PDB entry 6VK5 | X-ray diffraction, 1.86 A resolution | chains E and F of the 8 polymer chains in the assembly

== Chain E ==
Name: Methane monooxygenase component A alpha chain
From: Methylosinus trichosporium OB3b
Reference sequence: A0A2D2D5X0 (A0A2D2D5X0_METTR); numbering as in UniProt (aligned over 1-526)
Chain sequence (526 residues; each row starts with the number of its first residue):
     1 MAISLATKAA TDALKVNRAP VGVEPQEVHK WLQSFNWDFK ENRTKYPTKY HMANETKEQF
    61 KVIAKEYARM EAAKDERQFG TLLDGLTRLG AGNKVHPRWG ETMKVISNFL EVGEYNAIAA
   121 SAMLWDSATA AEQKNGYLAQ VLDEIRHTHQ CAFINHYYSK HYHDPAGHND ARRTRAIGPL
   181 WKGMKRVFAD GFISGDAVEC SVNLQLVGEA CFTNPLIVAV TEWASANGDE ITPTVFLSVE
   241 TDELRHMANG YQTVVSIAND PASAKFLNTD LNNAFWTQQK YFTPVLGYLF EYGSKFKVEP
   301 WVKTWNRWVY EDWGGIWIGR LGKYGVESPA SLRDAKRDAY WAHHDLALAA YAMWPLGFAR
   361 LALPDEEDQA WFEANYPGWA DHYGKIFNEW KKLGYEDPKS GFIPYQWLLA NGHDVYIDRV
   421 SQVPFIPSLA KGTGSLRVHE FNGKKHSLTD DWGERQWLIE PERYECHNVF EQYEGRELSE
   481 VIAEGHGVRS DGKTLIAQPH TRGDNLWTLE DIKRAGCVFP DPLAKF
Unresolved in the structure: 1-11
Metal / ion sites: Fe ion site 1: Glu114, Glu144, His147 (together with benzoic acid); Fe ion site 2: Glu144, Glu209, Glu243, His246 (together with benzoic acid)
Ligand contacts: benzoic acid (BEZ): Leu110, Gly113, Glu114, Ala117, Glu144, His147, Phe188, Phe192, Leu204, Gly208, Glu209, Thr213, Leu216, Glu243, His246
What the authors report for this chain:
  - binding site for benzoic acid: Phe188

== Chain F ==
Name: Methane monooxygenase
From: Methylosinus trichosporium OB3b
Reference sequence: A0A2D2D5X7 (A0A2D2D5X7_METTR); residue numbers follow UniProt; this construct covers 1-395
Chain sequence (395 residues; numbered 1 to 395; the number before each row is that of its first residue):
     1 MSQPQSSQVT KRGLTDPERA AIIAAAVPDH ALDTQRKYHY FIQPRWKRLS EYEQLSCYAQ
    61 PNPDWIAGGL DWGDWTQKFH GGRPSWGNES TELRTTDWYR HRDPARRWHH PYVKDKSEEA
   121 RYTQRFLAAY SSEGSIRTID PYWRDEILNK YFGALLYSEY GLFNAHSSVG RDCLSDTIRQ
   181 TAVFAALDKV DNAQMIQMER LFIAKLVPGF DASTDVPKKI WTTDPIYSGA RATVQEIWQG
   241 VQDWNEILWA GHAVYDATFG QFARREFFQR LATVYGDTLT PFFTAQSQTY FQTTRGAIDD
   301 LFVYCLANDS EFGAHNRTFL NAWTEHYLAS SVAALKDFVG LYAKVEKVAG ATDRAGVSEA
   361 LQRVFGDWKI DYADKIGFRV DVDQKVDAVL AGYKN
Unresolved in the structure: 1-3

== How chain E and chain F interact ==
Residue-residue contacts (258; chain E residue first):
  Asp12(E) - Arg137(F)
  Ala13(E) - Arg137(F)
  Leu14(E) - Arg137(F)  hydrogen bond (backbone-side chain)
  Val16(E) - Gly134(F)
  Val16(E) - Ile136(F)  hydrophobic
  Val16(E) - Arg137(F)
  Val16(E) - Leu206(F)
  Asn17(E) - Ser131(F)
  Arg18(E) - Ser131(F)
  Arg18(E) - Ser132(F)
  Arg18(E) - Gly134(F)
  Ala19(E) - Ser131(F)
  Pro20(E) - Ala128(F)
  Pro20(E) - Ser131(F)
  Pro20(E) - Ser132(F)
  Val21(E) - Leu127(F)
  Val21(E) - Ala128(F)  hydrogen bond (backbone-backbone)
  Val21(E) - Ser131(F)  hydrogen bond (backbone-side chain)
  Val21(E) - Phe202(F)
  Val21(E) - Lys205(F)
  Gly22(E) - Gln124(F)
  Gly22(E) - Lys205(F)  hydrogen bond (backbone-side chain)
  Val23(E) - Gln124(F)  hydrogen bond (backbone-side chain)
  Val23(E) - Met198(F)  hydrophobic
  Val23(E) - Phe202(F)  hydrophobic
  Glu27(E) - Leu201(F)
  Glu27(E) - Lys205(F)  salt bridge
  Val28(E) - Gln194(F)
  Val28(E) - Leu201(F)  hydrophobic
  Trp31(E) - Gln197(F)
  Trp31(E) - Leu201(F)
  Trp31(E) - Ser213(F)
  Trp31(E) - Thr214(F)
  Leu32(E) - Gln194(F)
  Ser34(E) - Tyr157(F)  hydrogen bond (backbone-side chain)
  Ser34(E) - Thr214(F)  hydrogen bond
  Ser34(E) - Lys218(F)  hydrogen bond (backbone-side chain)
  Phe35(E) - Leu156(F)  hydrophobic
  Phe35(E) - Tyr157(F)
  Phe35(E) - Tyr160(F)
  Phe35(E) - Ala193(F)  hydrophobic
  Asn36(E) - Tyr160(F)
  Asn36(E) - Lys218(F)  hydrogen bond (backbone-side chain)
  Asn36(E) - Trp238(F)
  Trp37(E) - Tyr157(F)
  Trp37(E) - Trp221(F)
  Trp37(E) - Thr222(F)
  Trp37(E) - Arg231(F)
  Trp37(E) - Gln235(F)  hydrogen bond
  Trp37(E) - Trp238(F)  hydrophobic
  Phe39(E) - Gln235(F)
  Phe39(E) - Trp238(F)  hydrophobic
  Phe39(E) - Gln239(F)
  Glu41(E) - Gln239(F)
  Asn42(E) - Trp238(F)
  Asn42(E) - Gln239(F)  hydrogen bond
  Arg43(E) - Gln239(F)
  Lys45(E) - Ser168(F)  hydrogen bond
  Lys45(E) - Trp238(F)  hydrogen bond (side chain-backbone)
  Lys45(E) - Gln239(F)
  Lys45(E) - Val241(F)  hydrogen bond (side chain-backbone)
  Lys45(E) - Gln242(F)
  Lys45(E) - Ile247(F)
  Tyr46(E) - Ser168(F)  hydrogen bond (side chain-backbone)
  Tyr46(E) - Arg171(F)
  Tyr46(E) - Asp172(F)  hydrogen bond
  Tyr46(E) - Gln242(F)
  Ile63(E) - Gln194(F)
  Ala64(E) - Lys116(F)
  Ala64(E) - Leu187(F)  hydrophobic
  Ala64(E) - Asp191(F)
  Ala64(E) - Gln194(F)  hydrogen bond (backbone-side chain)
  Lys65(E) - Lys116(F)
  Lys65(E) - Glu119(F)
  Lys65(E) - Ala120(F)
  Lys65(E) - Asp191(F)  salt bridge
  Lys65(E) - Met195(F)  hydrogen bond
  Lys65(E) - Gln286(F)  hydrogen bond
  Lys65(E) - Tyr290(F)  hydrogen bond
  Tyr67(E) - His109(F)  hydrogen bond
  Tyr67(E) - Val113(F)  hydrophobic
  Ala68(E) - Val113(F)
  Ala68(E) - Lys116(F)
  Ala68(E) - Ser117(F)
  Arg69(E) - Ser117(F)
  Ala72(E) - Val113(F)
  Ala72(E) - Ser117(F)
  Asp75(E) - His110(F)  salt bridge
  Asp75(E) - Val113(F)
  Glu76(E) - Lys114(F)  salt bridge
  Phe79(E) - Trp108(F)  hydrophobic
  Phe79(E) - His110(F)
  Asn93(E) - Val27(F)
  Lys94(E) - Leu14(F)
  Lys94(E) - Ile23(F)
  Val95(E) - Ile23(F)
  Val95(E) - Val27(F)
  His96(E) - Ile23(F)
  His96(E) - Ala26(F)
  Pro97(E) - Ala26(F)
  Pro97(E) - Val27(F)
  Glu111(E) - Tyr38(F)  hydrogen bond
  Glu111(E) - Ala59(F)
  Val112(E) - Pro61(F)  hydrophobic
  Tyr115(E) - Ala59(F)  hydrophobic
  Tyr115(E) - Gln60(F)  hydrogen bond
  Tyr115(E) - Trp86(F)  hydrophobic
  Tyr115(E) - Ser175(F)
  Tyr115(E) - Asp176(F)  hydrogen bond (side chain-backbone)
  Tyr115(E) - Arg179(F)  hydrogen bond
  Asn116(E) - Trp86(F)
  Ile118(E) - Arg179(F)
  Ala119(E) - Arg171(F)
  Ala122(E) - Ser167(F)
  Ala122(E) - Gly170(F)
  Ala122(E) - Arg171(F)
  Met123(E) - Arg171(F)  hydrogen bond
  Trp125(E) - Phe163(F)  hydrophobic
  Trp125(E) - Asn164(F)  hydrogen bond
  Trp125(E) - His166(F)
  Trp125(E) - Ser167(F)
  Trp125(E) - Ala186(F)  hydrophobic
  Asp126(E) - Ser167(F)  hydrogen bond
  Asp126(E) - Ser168(F)
  Ala131(E) - Tyr160(F)
  Lys134(E) - Phe163(F)
  Lys134(E) - Asn164(F)
  Asn135(E) - Gln194(F)  hydrogen bond
  Leu138(E) - Phe163(F)  hydrophobic
  Leu138(E) - Val183(F)  hydrophobic
  Leu138(E) - Leu187(F)  hydrophobic
  Val141(E) - Val183(F)  hydrophobic
  Leu142(E) - His109(F)  hydrogen bond (backbone-side chain)
  Leu142(E) - Val183(F)  hydrophobic
  Leu142(E) - Phe184(F)  hydrophobic
  Leu142(E) - Leu187(F)  hydrophobic
  Ile145(E) - Val183(F)  hydrophobic
  Arg146(E) - His109(F)
  Thr148(E) - Ala59(F)
  His149(E) - Leu55(F)
  His149(E) - Ser56(F)
  His149(E) - Trp108(F)
  His149(E) - His109(F)  hydrogen bond (side chain-backbone)
  His149(E) - Gln180(F)  hydrogen bond
  Ala152(E) - Tyr38(F)
  Ala152(E) - Leu55(F)
  Phe153(E) - Leu55(F)
  Asn155(E) - Tyr38(F)
  His156(E) - Tyr38(F)
  His156(E) - Glu51(F)  salt bridge
  His156(E) - Gln54(F)
  Ser159(E) - Arg36(F)  hydrogen bond (backbone-side chain)
  Ser159(E) - Tyr38(F)
  Lys160(E) - Arg36(F)
  His161(E) - Arg36(F)
  Tyr162(E) - Arg36(F)  hydrogen bond (backbone-side chain)
  His163(E) - Val27(F)
  His163(E) - Pro28(F)
  His163(E) - Ala31(F)
  His163(E) - Leu32(F)  hydrogen bond (backbone-backbone)
  Asp164(E) - Leu32(F)
  Pro165(E) - Asp33(F)
  Pro165(E) - Gln35(F)
  Pro165(E) - Arg36(F)
  His168(E) - Tyr38(F)
  Asn169(E) - Gln35(F)  hydrogen bond (side chain-backbone)
  Asn169(E) - Lys37(F)
  Asn169(E) - Tyr38(F)
  Asn169(E) - His39(F)  hydrogen bond (backbone-backbone)
  Asn169(E) - Tyr40(F)
  Asp170(E) - His39(F)
  Asp170(E) - Tyr40(F)  hydrogen bond
  Asp170(E) - Phe41(F)
  Ala171(E) - His39(F)
  Arg172(E) - Tyr38(F)  hydrogen bond
  Arg172(E) - His39(F)  hydrogen bond (backbone-side chain)
  Arg172(E) - Gln54(F)  hydrogen bond (side chain-backbone)
  Arg172(E) - Leu55(F)  hydrogen bond (side chain-backbone)
  Arg172(E) - Ser56(F)
  Arg172(E) - Cys57(F)  hydrogen bond (side chain-backbone)
  Arg172(E) - Tyr58(F)
  Arg172(E) - Ala59(F)
  Arg173(E) - Tyr40(F)  hydrogen bond
  Arg173(E) - Phe41(F)
  Arg175(E) - Tyr58(F)
  Arg175(E) - Ala59(F)
  Arg175(E) - Pro61(F)
  Ala176(E) - Asp71(F)
  Ala176(E) - Trp72(F)  hydrogen bond (backbone-side chain)
  Trp181(E) - Pro61(F)  hydrophobic
  Trp181(E) - Asp71(F)  hydrogen bond
  Lys182(E) - Trp72(F)  hydrogen bond (side chain-backbone)
  Lys182(E) - Thr76(F)
  Lys185(E) - Asp71(F)  salt bridge
  Lys185(E) - Thr76(F)  hydrogen bond (backbone-side chain)
  Arg186(E) - Thr76(F)
  Arg186(E) - Gln77(F)  hydrogen bond
  Asp190(E) - Trp75(F)
  Asp190(E) - Thr76(F)  hydrogen bond
  Asp190(E) - Gln77(F)  hydrogen bond (side chain-backbone)
  Asp190(E) - Ser85(F)  hydrogen bond
  Gly191(E) - Gln77(F)
  Ile193(E) - Phe79(F)
  Ile193(E) - Ser85(F)
  Ile193(E) - Trp86(F)  hydrophobic
  Ile193(E) - Arg171(F)  hydrogen bond (backbone-side chain)
  Ser194(E) - Gln77(F)  hydrogen bond (side chain-backbone)
  Ser194(E) - Lys78(F)
  Ser194(E) - Phe79(F)
  Ser194(E) - Ser85(F)  hydrogen bond
  Gly195(E) - Phe79(F)
  Glu222(E) - Thr10(F)  hydrogen bond
  Ser225(E) - Arg12(F)
  Ser225(E) - Gly13(F)  hydrogen bond (backbone-backbone)
  Ala226(E) - Thr10(F)
  Ala226(E) - Lys11(F)
  Ala226(E) - Gly13(F)
  Ala226(E) - Arg19(F)
  Asn227(E) - Ile23(F)
  Gly228(E) - Gly13(F)
  Gly228(E) - Leu14(F)
  Glu230(E) - Arg12(F)  salt bridge
  Glu230(E) - Leu14(F)
  Phe296(E) - Arg19(F)
  Phe296(E) - Ile22(F)  hydrophobic
  Arg360(E) - Leu32(F)
  Gln422(E) - Thr76(F)
  Glu460(E) - His80(F)
  Glu462(E) - Lys78(F)
  Glu462(E) - His80(F)
  Glu462(E) - Gly81(F)  hydrogen bond (side chain-backbone)
  Glu462(E) - Gly82(F)
  Arg463(E) - Thr76(F)
  Arg463(E) - Gln77(F)
  Arg463(E) - Lys78(F)  hydrogen bond (side chain-backbone)
  Arg463(E) - Phe79(F)
  Arg463(E) - His80(F)  hydrogen bond
  Tyr464(E) - Thr76(F)
  Tyr464(E) - Gln77(F)  hydrogen bond
  Glu465(E) - Asp74(F)
  Glu465(E) - Lys78(F)  salt bridge
  Cys466(E) - Asp74(F)
  Cys466(E) - Trp75(F)
  Cys466(E) - Thr76(F)
  His467(E) - Trp72(F)
  His467(E) - Gly73(F)
  His467(E) - Asp74(F)  hydrogen bond (side chain-backbone)
  Asn468(E) - Trp72(F)
  Val469(E) - Trp72(F)  hydrophobic
  Gln472(E) - Trp72(F)
  Tyr473(E) - Trp72(F)  hydrogen bond
  Arg489(E) - Leu32(F)  hydrogen bond (side chain-backbone)
  Arg489(E) - Asp33(F)
  Ser490(E) - Asp33(F)  hydrogen bond
  Ser490(E) - Thr34(F)
  Gly503(E) - Pro28(F)
  Gly503(E) - His30(F)  hydrogen bond (backbone-side chain)
  Gly503(E) - Leu32(F)
Also at the interface, not in a pair above, chain E (122 interface residues in all): Lys15, Pro47, Glu71, Ala91, Tyr158, Ala166, Val298, Val420, Thr501, Arg502, Leu506
Also at the interface, not in a pair above, chain F (114 interface residues in all): Gln8, Leu70, Arg83, Arg121, Glu133, Gly161, Val190, Val234

== In short ==
122 residues of chain E face 114 of chain F across their interface; the contacts include 66 hydrogen bonds and
8 salt bridges. Polar contacts include Glu27(E)-Lys205(F), Lys65(E)-Asp191(F) and Asp75(E)-His110(F). Bound to
chain E: benzoic acid. Glu114(E), Glu144(E) and His147(E) form the Fe ion site 1. From the paper: a binding
site for benzoic acid at Phe188(E).
Here chain E is Methane monooxygenase component A alpha chain and chain F is Methane monooxygenase, both from
Methylosinus trichosporium OB3b. Entry 6VK5 (Crystal Structure of Methylosinus trichosporium OB3b Soluble
Methane Monooxygenase Hydroxylase and Regulatory Component Complex) was determined by X-ray diffraction (same
publication as 6VK4, 6VK6, 6VK7 and 6VK8).
